9C8V - chains A and C of the 4 polymer chains in the assembly; structure by electron microscopy, 3.39 A resolution.

== Chain A ==
Name: DNA primase small subunit
From: Homo sapiens
Notes: EC 2.7.7.102
UniProtKB: P49642 (PRI1_HUMAN); numbering as in UniProt (aligned over 1-412)
Amino-acid sequence (412 residues; each row starts with the number of its first residue):
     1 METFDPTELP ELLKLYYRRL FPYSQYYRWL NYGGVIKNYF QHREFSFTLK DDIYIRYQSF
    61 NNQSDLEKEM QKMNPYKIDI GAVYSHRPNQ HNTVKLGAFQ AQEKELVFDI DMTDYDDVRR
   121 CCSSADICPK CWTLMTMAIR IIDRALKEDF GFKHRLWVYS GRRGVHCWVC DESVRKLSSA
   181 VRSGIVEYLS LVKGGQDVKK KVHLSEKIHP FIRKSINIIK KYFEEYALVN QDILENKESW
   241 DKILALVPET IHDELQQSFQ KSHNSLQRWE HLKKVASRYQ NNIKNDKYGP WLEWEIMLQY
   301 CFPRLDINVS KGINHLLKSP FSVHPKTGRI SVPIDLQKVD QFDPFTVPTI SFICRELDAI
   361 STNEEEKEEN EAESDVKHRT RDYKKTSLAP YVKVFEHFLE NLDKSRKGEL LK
Disordered / not traced: 284-288, 361-378
Swiss-Prot annotation at these positions:
  - motif: Cys121 to Cys131 (Zinc knuckle motif)
  - active site: Glu44, Asp109, Asp111
  - binding site (a ribonucleoside 5'-triphosphate): Asp109 to Asp111, Ser160 to His166, His315 to Lys318, His324
  - binding site (Mg(2+)): Asp109, Asp111, Asp306
  - binding site (Mn(2+)): Asp109, Asp111, Asp306
  - binding site (Zn(2+)): Cys121, Cys122, Cys128, Cys131
  - modified residue: Met1 (N-acetylmethionine)
  - natural variant: Cys301 (C301R: In PDIL)
  - mutagenesis: Glu44 (E44A: Strongly decreases primase activity, which can be partially rescued by increasing primase concentration), Tyr54 (Y54A: Decreases primase activity), Arg56 (R56A: Loss of primase activity), Lys77 (K77A: Decreases primase activity), Asp109 (D109A: Loss of primase activity; D109N: Decreases the binding affinity for NTPs), Asp111 (D111A: Loss of primase activity; D111N: Decreases the binding affinity for NTPs), Asp114 (D114A: Slightly decreases primase activity), Asp116 (D116A: Slightly decreases primase activity), Ser160 (S160A: Abolishes NTP binding), Arg163 (R163A: Abolishes NTP binding), His166 (H166A: Abolishes NTP binding. Loss of primase activity), Asp306 (D306A: Loss of primase activity; D306N: Decreases the binding affinity for NTPs), 3 further mutagenesis entries in UniProt

== Chain C ==
Name: DNA polymerase alpha catalytic subunit
From: Homo sapiens
Notes: EC 2.7.7.7
UniProtKB: P09884 (DPOLA_HUMAN); numbering as in UniProt (aligned over 338-1456)
Amino-acid sequence (1119 residues; each row starts with the number of its first residue):
   338 EQVFHFYWLD AYEDQYNQPG VVFLFGKVWI ESAETHVSCC VMVKNIERTL YFLPREMKID
   398 LNTGKETGTP ISMKDVYEEF DEKIATKYKI MKFKSKPVEK NYAFEIPDVP EKSEYLEVKY
   458 SAEMPQLPQD LKGETFSHVF GTNTSSLELF LMNRKIKGPC WLEVKSPQLL NQPVSWCKAE
   518 AMALKPDLVN VIKDVSPPPL VVMAFSMKTM QNAKNHQNEI IAMAALVHHS FALDKAAPKP
   578 PFQSHFCVVS KPKDCIFPYA FKEVIEKKNV KVEVAATERT LLGFFLAKVH KIDPDIIVGH
   638 NIYGFELEVL LQRINVCKAP HWSKIGRLKR SNMPKLGGRS GFGERNATCG RMICDVEISA
   698 KELIRCKSYH LSELVQQILK TERVVIPMEN IQNMYSESSQ LLYLLEHTWK DAKFILQIMC
   758 ELNVLPLALQ ITNIAGNIMS RTLMGGRSER NEFLLLHAFY ENNYIVPDKQ IFRKPQQKLG
   818 DEDEEIDGDT NKYKKGRKKA AYAGGLVLDP KVGFYDKFIL LLDFNSLYPS IIQEFNICFT
   878 TVQRVASEAQ KVTEDGEQEQ IPELPDPSLE MGILPREIRK LVERRKQVKQ LMKQQDLNPD
   938 LILQYDIRQK ALKLTANSMY GCLGFSYSRF YAKPLAALVT YKGREILMHT KEMVQKMNLE
   998 VIYGDTDSIM INTNSTNLEE VFKLGNKVKS EVNKLYKLLE IDIDGVFKSL LLLKKKKYAA
  1058 LVVEPTSDGN YVTKQELKGL DIVRRDWCDL AKDTGNFVIG QILSDQSRDT IVENIQKRLI
  1118 EIGENVLNGS VPVSQFEINK ALTKDPQDYP DKKSLPHVHV ALWINSQGGR KVKAGDTVSY
  1178 VICQDGSNLT ASQRAYAPEQ LQKQDNLTID TQYYLAQQIH PVVARICEPI DGIDAVLIAT
  1238 WLGLDPTQFR VHHYHKDEEN DALLGGPAQL TDEEKYRDCE RFKCPCPTCG TENIYDNVFD
  1298 GSGTDMEPSL YRCSNIDCKA SPLTFTVQLS NKLIMDIRRF IKKYYDGWLI CEEPTCRNRT
  1358 RHLPLQFSRT GPLCPACMKA TLQPEYSDKS LYTQLCFYRY IFDAECALEK LTTDHEKDKL
  1418 KKQFFTPKVL QDYRKLKNTA EQFLSRSGYS EVNLSKLFA
Disordered / not traced: 673-679, 809-841, 883-897, 1259-1265
Sequence notes: conflict Ala516 (Val in P09884)
Swiss-Prot annotation at these positions:
  - zinc finger: Cys1283 to Ser1318 (CysA-type)
  - motif: Cys1348 to Cys1374 (CysB motif)
  - binding site (Zn(2+)): Cys1283, Cys1286, Cys1310, Cys1315, Cys1348, Cys1353, Cys1371, Cys1374
  - modified residue: Thr406 (Phosphothreonine), Lys970 (N6-succinyllysine)
  - natural variant: Pro1381 (P1381L: In VEODS)

== Interface between chain A and chain C ==
Residue-residue contacts (14):
  Asn92(A) with Glu448(C); Lys449(C)
  Thr93(A) with Pro447(C); Glu448(C), hydrogen bond (backbone-backbone)
  Val94(A) with Glu448(C)
  Lys95(A) with Glu448(C); Val879(C); Gln880(C); Arg881(C), hydrogen bond (side chain-backbone)
  Leu96(A) with Thr877(C); Thr878(C); Gln880(C); Leu906(C), hydrophobic
  Gly97(A) with Gln880(C)
Also at the interface, not in a pair above, chain A (7 interface residues in all): Ala98

== In short ==
7 residues of chain A and 9 residues of chain C are in contact, with 2 hydrogen bonds. Polar contacts include
Lys95(A)-Arg881(C) and Thr93(A)-Glu448(C). Curated annotation (UniProt) lists 3 active-site residues, 15
ribonucleoside 5'-triphosphate-binding residues, 3 Mg2+-binding residues and 3 Mn2+-binding residues on chain
A.
Here chain A is DNA primase small subunit and chain C is DNA polymerase alpha catalytic subunit, both from
Homo sapiens. Entry 9C8V (Human DNA polymerase alpha/primase - CHAPSO (4 mM)) was determined by electron
microscopy, deposited together with 8VY3.
